PDB entry 8E82 | electron microscopy, 3.03 A resolution | chains D and R of the 9 polymer chains in the assembly

Chain D:
Protein: DNA-directed RNA polymerase subunit beta'
Source organism: Mycobacterium tuberculosis
Notes: EC 2.7.7.6
UniProtKB: A0A045J9E2 (A0A045J9E2_MYCTX); numbering as in UniProt (aligned over 1-1316)
Chain sequence (1318 residues; row label = number of the first residue in the row; numbers below 1 keep their minus sign (Gly-1 is residue -1)):
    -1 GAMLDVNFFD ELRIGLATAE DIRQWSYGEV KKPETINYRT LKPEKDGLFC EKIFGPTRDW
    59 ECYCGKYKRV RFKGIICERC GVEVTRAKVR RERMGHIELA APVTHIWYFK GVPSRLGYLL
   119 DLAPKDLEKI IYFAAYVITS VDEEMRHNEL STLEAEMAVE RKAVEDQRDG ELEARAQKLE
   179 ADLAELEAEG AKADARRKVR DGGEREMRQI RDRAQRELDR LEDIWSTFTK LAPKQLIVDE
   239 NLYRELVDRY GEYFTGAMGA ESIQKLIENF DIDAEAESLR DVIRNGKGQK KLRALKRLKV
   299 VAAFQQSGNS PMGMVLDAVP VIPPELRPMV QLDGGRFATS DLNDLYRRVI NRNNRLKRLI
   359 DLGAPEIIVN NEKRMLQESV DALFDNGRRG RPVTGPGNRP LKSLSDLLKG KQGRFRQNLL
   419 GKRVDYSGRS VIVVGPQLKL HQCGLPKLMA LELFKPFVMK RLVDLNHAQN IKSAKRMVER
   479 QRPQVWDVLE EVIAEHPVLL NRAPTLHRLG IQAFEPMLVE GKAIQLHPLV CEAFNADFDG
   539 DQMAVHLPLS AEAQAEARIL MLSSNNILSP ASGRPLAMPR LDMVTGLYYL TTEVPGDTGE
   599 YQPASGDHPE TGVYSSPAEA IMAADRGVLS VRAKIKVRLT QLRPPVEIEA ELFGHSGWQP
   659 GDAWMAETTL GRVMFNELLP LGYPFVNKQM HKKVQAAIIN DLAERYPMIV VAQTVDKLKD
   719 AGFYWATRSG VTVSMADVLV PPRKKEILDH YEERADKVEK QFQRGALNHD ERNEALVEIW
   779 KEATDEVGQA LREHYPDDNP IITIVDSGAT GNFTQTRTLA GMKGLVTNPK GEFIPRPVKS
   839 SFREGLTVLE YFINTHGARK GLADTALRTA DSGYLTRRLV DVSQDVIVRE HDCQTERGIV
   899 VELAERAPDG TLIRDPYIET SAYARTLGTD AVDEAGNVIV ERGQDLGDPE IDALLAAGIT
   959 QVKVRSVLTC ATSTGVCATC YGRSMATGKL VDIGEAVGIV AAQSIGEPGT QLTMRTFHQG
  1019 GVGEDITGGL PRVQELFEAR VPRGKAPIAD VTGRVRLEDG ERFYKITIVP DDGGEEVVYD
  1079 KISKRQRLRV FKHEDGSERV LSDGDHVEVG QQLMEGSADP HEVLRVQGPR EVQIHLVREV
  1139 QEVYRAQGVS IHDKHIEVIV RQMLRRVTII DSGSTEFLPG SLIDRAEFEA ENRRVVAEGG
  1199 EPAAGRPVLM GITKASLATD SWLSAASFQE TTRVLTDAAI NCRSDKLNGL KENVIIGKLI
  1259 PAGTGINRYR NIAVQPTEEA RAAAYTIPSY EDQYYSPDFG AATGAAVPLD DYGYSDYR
Disordered / not traced: 1014-1022, 1091-1096, 1283-1316
Sequence notes: expression tag (-1 to 0)
Metal / ion sites: Zn2+ site 1: Cys60, Cys62, Cys78; Mg2+: Asp535, Asp537, Asp539 (shared with A20(R) of chain R); Zn2+ site 2: Cys891, Cys968, Cys978

Chain R:
Molecule: 20-nt RNA strand
Sequence (20 nucleotides; row label = number of the first residue in the row):
     1 GCAUUCAAAG CGGAGAGGUA
Disordered / not traced: 1-10
Metal / ion sites: Mg2+: A20 (shared with Asp535(D), Asp537(D), Asp539(D) of chain D)

Interface between chain D and chain R:
Residue-residue contacts - 7 pairs, chain D then chain R:
  Arg397(D) - G13(R)  hydrogen bond to the sugar
  Gln410(D) - G13(R)  hydrogen bond to the phosphate
  Arg500(D) - A20(R)  hydrogen bond to the sugar
  Asp535(D) - A20(R)  phosphate contact
  Asp537(D) - A20(R)  phosphate contact
  Gly538(D) - U19(R)  sugar contact
  Asp539(D) - A20(R)  hydrogen bond to the sugar
Also at the interface, not in a pair above, chain D (10 interface residues in all): Leu330, Ala336, Ala501
Also at the interface, not in a pair above, chain R (5 interface residues in all): G12, A14

In short:
10 residues of chain D and 5 residues of chain R are in contact; the contacts include 4 hydrogen bonds. Polar
contacts include Arg397(D)-G13(R), Arg500(D)-A20(R) and Asp539(D)-A20(R). Cys60(D), Cys62(D) and Cys78(D) form
the Zn2+ site 1.
Chain D is DNA-directed RNA polymerase subunit beta' (Mycobacterium tuberculosis) and chain R is a 20-nt RNA
strand; the structure, Mycobacterium tuberculosis RNAP elongation complex with NusG transcription factor, was
determined by electron microscopy (same publication as 8E74, 8E79, 8E8M and 8E95).
